PDB entry 7SGZ | electron microscopy, 3.17 A resolution | chains C and D of the 10 polymer chains in the assembly

[Chain C]
Protein: Replication factor C subunit 3
Organism: Saccharomyces cerevisiae
UniProtKB: P38629 (RFC3_YEAST); numbering as in UniProt (aligned over 1-340)
Sequence (340 residues; each row starts with the number of its first residue):
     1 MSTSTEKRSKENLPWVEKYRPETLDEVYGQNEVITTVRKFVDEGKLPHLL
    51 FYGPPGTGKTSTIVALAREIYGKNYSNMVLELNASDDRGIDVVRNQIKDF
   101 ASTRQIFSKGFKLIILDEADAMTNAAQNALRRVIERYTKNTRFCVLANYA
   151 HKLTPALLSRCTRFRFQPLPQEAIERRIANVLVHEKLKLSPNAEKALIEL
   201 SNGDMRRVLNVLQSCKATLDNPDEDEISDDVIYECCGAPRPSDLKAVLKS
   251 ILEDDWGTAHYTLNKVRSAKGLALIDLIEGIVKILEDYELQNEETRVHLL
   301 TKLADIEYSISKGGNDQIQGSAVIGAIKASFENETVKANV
Disordered / not traced: 1-8, 334-340
Curated features (UniProtKB/Swiss-Prot):
  - binding site (ATP): V16 to Y19, R20, Y28, G53 to S61, N148, R206
  - modified residue: S2 (N-acetylserine)
Ion coordination: Mg2+: D117 (together with ATP-gamma-S)
Ligand contacts:
  - ATP-gamma-S (AGS; phosphothiophosphoric acid-adenylate ester), molecule 1: V16, Y19, R20, P21, E26, V27, Y28, Q30, P55, G56, T57, G58, K59, T60, S61, D117, N148, L169, R177, M205, R206, L209
  - ATP-gamma-S (AGS), molecule 2: R131, E135, A156, R160

[Chain D]
Protein: Replication factor C subunit 2
Organism: Saccharomyces cerevisiae
UniProtKB: P40348 (RFC2_YEAST); residue numbers follow UniProt; this construct covers 1-353
Sequence (353 residues; numbered 1 to 353; the number before each row is that of its first residue):
     1 MFEGFGPNKKRKISKLAAEQSLAQQPWVEKYRPKNLDEVTAQDHAVTVLK
    51 KTLKSANLPHMLFYGPPGTGKTSTILALTKELYGPDLMKSRILELNASDE
   101 RGISIVREKVKNFARLTVSKPSKHDLENYPCPPYKIIILDEADSMTADAQ
   151 SALRRTMETYSGVTRFCLICNYVTRIIDPLASRCSKFRFKALDASNAIDR
   201 LRFISEQENVKCDDGVLERILDISAGDLRRGITLLQSASKGAQYLGDGKN
   251 ITSTQVEELAGVVPHDILIEIVEKVKSGDFDEIKKYVNTFMKSGWSAASV
   301 VNQLHEYYITNDNFDTNFKNQISWLLFTTDSRLNNGTNEHIQLLNLLVKI
   351 SQL
Disordered / not traced: 1-23
Curated features (UniProtKB/Swiss-Prot):
  - binding site (ATP): V28, R32, G65 to S73, N171, R229
  - modified residue: M1 (N-acetylmethionine)
Ion coordination: Mg2+: T72 (together with ATP-gamma-S) (shared with 1 residue of chain E)
Ligand contacts:
  - ATP-gamma-S (AGS; phosphothiophosphoric acid-adenylate ester), molecule 1: V28, Y31, R32, P33, E38, V39, T40, A41, Q42, P66, P67, G68, T69, G70, K71, T72, S73, N171, L192, R200, L228, R229, I232
  - ATP-gamma-S (AGS), molecule 2: R154, E158, P179, R183

[Interface between chain C and chain D]
Contacting residue pairs (87):
  N12(C) with A56(D); P133(D); R165(D), hydrogen bond (backbone-side chain)
  L13(C) with N57(D); G162(D); R165(D)
  P14(C) with L58(D); P59(D), hydrophobic; S161(D); R165(D)
  E17(C) with E158(D); T159(D); S161(D)
  R20(C) with R155(D); E158(D), salt bridge
  P55(C) with P179(D), hydrophobic
  N83(C) with R155(D)
  A84(C) with R107(D), hydrogen bond (backbone-side chain); S151(D); A152(D)
  S85(C) with R107(D), hydrogen bond (backbone-side chain); K111(D); A152(D), hydrogen bond (side chain-backbone); R155(D); T156(D), hydrogen bond
  D86(C) with K111(D)
  D87(C) with R107(D), salt bridge
  E118(C) with R154(D); R155(D)
  N148(C) with R154(D), hydrogen bond
  D204(C) with S182(D), hydrogen bond
  R206(C) with E158(D), salt bridge; S182(D); R183(D)
  R207(C) with K186(D)
  N210(C) with S182(D), hydrogen bond (side chain-backbone); R183(D), hydrogen bond (side chain-backbone); C184(D); S185(D)
  Q213(C) with N57(D), hydrogen bond (side chain-backbone); P59(D)
  S214(C) with V48(D); S185(D); F187(D)
  K216(C) with K51(D)
  A217(C) with V48(D), hydrophobic; K51(D), hydrogen bond (backbone-side chain)
  L219(C) with K51(D), hydrogen bond (backbone-side chain)
  D220(C) with K51(D)
  G237(C) with R188(D), hydrogen bond (backbone-side chain)
  D255(C) with T316(D), hydrogen bond
  W256(C) with I309(D), hydrophobic; T316(D); K319(D); N320(D), hydrogen bond; S323(D)
  K270(C) with K190(D), hydrogen bond (backbone-side chain)
  G271(C) with R188(D), hydrogen bond (backbone-side chain); K190(D)
  L272(C) with R188(D)
  A273(C) with R188(D)
  K302(C) with W324(D)
  I306(C) with F327(D), hydrophobic
  S309(C) with F327(D)
  S311(C) with T174(D)
  K312(C) with N334(D); N335(D)
  G313(C) with N334(D)
  G314(C) with D330(D); N334(D)
  N315(C) with N302(D), hydrogen bond; D330(D)
  Q317(C) with H305(D)
  I318(C) with V301(D), hydrophobic; N302(D); H305(D); F327(D), hydrophobic; D330(D)
  S321(C) with H305(D); S323(D)
  A322(C) with F327(D), hydrophobic
  G325(C) with N320(D); S323(D)
  K328(C) with T316(D); N320(D)
  A329(C) with N320(D)
  E332(C) with N320(D)
Other interface residues (no listed pair), chain C (56 interface residues in all): T60, D117, Y149, T218, E234, C235, C236, H260, D276, D305
Other interface residues (no listed pair), chain D (47 interface residues in all): H44, T47, Y134, Y172, L326

[In short]
Chain C and chain D form an interface of 56 and 47 residues respectively; the contacts include 18 hydrogen
bonds and 3 salt bridges. Among the polar pairs are R20(C)-E158(D), D87(C)-R107(D) and R206(C)-E158(D). One
ATP-gamma-S molecule is bound between chain C and chain D.
Chain C is Replication factor C subunit 3 and chain D is Replication factor C subunit 2, both from
Saccharomyces cerevisiae; the structure, Structure of the yeast Rad24-RFC loader bound to DNA and the closed
9-1-1 clamp, was determined by electron microscopy, deposited together with 7SH2.
